Entry 2RT5 (solution NMR); this record covers chains A and B.

Chain A:
Name: Msx2-interacting protein
From: Homo sapiens
Notes: fragment: SPOC domain, residues 3496-3664
Reference sequence: Q96T58 (MINT_HUMAN); residues 3496-3664 here = UniProt positions 3496-3664
Amino-acid sequence (169 residues; each row starts with the number of its first residue):
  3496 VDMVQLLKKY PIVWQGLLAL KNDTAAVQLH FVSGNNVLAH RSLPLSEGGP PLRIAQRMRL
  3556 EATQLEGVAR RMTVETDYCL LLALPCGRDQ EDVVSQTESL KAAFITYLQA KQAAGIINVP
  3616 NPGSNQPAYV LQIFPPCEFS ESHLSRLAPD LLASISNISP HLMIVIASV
From the paper describing this entry:
  - contacts within the chain: Lys-3516/Tyr-3602, Tyr-3602/Lys-3606
  - mutagenesis - R3552K, Y3602A: decreased binding to peptide from Silencing mediator of retinoic acid and thyroid hormone receptor (chain B)
  - mutagenesis - I3549A: abolished expression
  - mutagenesis - I3611A: decreased expression
  - mutagenesis - Q3551A: unchanged binding to peptide from Silencing mediator of retinoic acid and thyroid hormone receptor (chain B)
  - mutagenesis - K3516A, R3552A: abolished signaling
  - mutagenesis - R3548A: unchanged signaling
  - mutagenesis - K3516A: unchanged localization
  - mutagenesis - I3549A, I3611A: decreased stability

Chain B:
Name: peptide from Silencing mediator of retinoic acid and thyroid hormone receptor
Reference sequence: Q9Y618 (NCOR2_HUMAN); numbering as in UniProt (aligned over 2518-2525)
Amino-acid sequence (8 residues; numbered 2518 to 2525; the number before each row is that of its first residue):
  2518 YETLSDSE
Modified / non-standard residues: Ser-2522 (phosphoserine; SEP); Ser-2524 (phosphoserine; SEP)
From the paper describing this entry:
  - post-translational modification sites: Ser-2522, Ser-2524
  - mutagenesis - T2520G: unchanged binding to Msx2-interacting protein (chain A)

Chain A / chain B interface:
Residue-residue contacts (28; chain A residue first):
  Leu-3515(A) / Leu-2521(B)
  Leu-3515(A) / Ser-2522(B)
  Lys-3516(A) / Ser-2522(B)
  Lys-3516(A) / Asp-2523(B)
  Lys-3516(A) / Ser-2524(B)
  Arg-3548(A) / Asp-2523(B)
  Arg-3548(A) / Glu-2525(B)
  Ile-3549(A) / Leu-2521(B)
  Ile-3549(A) / Ser-2522(B)
  Ile-3549(A) / Asp-2523(B)
  Ala-3550(A) / Thr-2520(B)
  Ala-3550(A) / Leu-2521(B)
  Ala-3550(A) / Asp-2523(B)
  Gln-3551(A) / Tyr-2518(B)
  Gln-3551(A) / Glu-2519(B)
  Gln-3551(A) / Leu-2521(B)
  Arg-3552(A) / Tyr-2518(B)
  Arg-3552(A) / Glu-2519(B)
  Arg-3552(A) / Thr-2520(B)
  Arg-3552(A) / Leu-2521(B)
  Arg-3552(A) / Ser-2522(B)
  Met-3553(A) / Tyr-2518(B)
  Arg-3554(A) / Glu-2519(B)
  Arg-3566(A) / Tyr-2518(B)
  Tyr-3602(A) / Leu-2521(B)
  Tyr-3602(A) / Ser-2522(B)
  Ile-3611(A) / Tyr-2518(B)
  Gln-3627(A) / Tyr-2518(B)
Other interface residues (no listed pair), chain A (15 interface residues in all): Ala-3514, Asn-3517
Interface features reported in the paper:
  - pairs named by the authors: Leu-3515(A)/Leu-2521(B) (hydrophobic contact), Lys-3516(A)/Ser-2522(B), Ile-3549(A)/Leu-2521(B) (hydrophobic contact), Gln-3551(A)/Thr-2520(B), Arg-3552(A)/Glu-2519(B) (salt bridge), Arg-3552(A)/Ser-2522(B), Met-3553(A)/Tyr-2518(B) (hydrophobic contact), Arg-3554(A)/Glu-2519(B) (salt bridge), Ile-3611(A)/Tyr-2518(B) (hydrophobic contact)
  - interface residues, chain A: Arg-3548(A)
  - hot spots on chain A (mutagenesis) - L3515A, R3552A: decreased binding to peptide from Silencing mediator of retinoic acid and thyroid hormone receptor (chain B)
  - hot spots on chain A (mutagenesis) - K3516A: decreased binding to CK2 phosphorylated SMRT peptide
  - hot spots on chain A (mutagenesis) - R3548A: decreased binding to single phosphorylated (CK1 site) SMRT
  - hot spots on chain B (mutagenesis) - Y2518A, E2519A: decreased binding to Msx2-interacting protein (chain A)

Summary:
15 residues of chain A and 8 residues of chain B are in contact. The authors report hydrophobic contacts
between Leu-3515(A) and Leu-2521(B), Ile-3549(A) and Leu-2521(B) and Met-3553(A) and Tyr-2518(B) among others;
contacts between Lys-3516(A) and Ser-2522(B), Gln-3551(A) and Thr-2520(B) and Arg-3552(A) and Ser-2522(B);
salt bridges between Arg-3552(A) and Glu-2519(B) and Arg-3554(A) and Glu-2519(B). From the paper: R3552K,
Y3602A and L3515A of chain A, among others, reduce binding to peptide from Silencing mediator of retinoic acid
and thyroid hormone receptor (chain B); the interface residue Arg-3548(A); 12 substitutions were tested in
all.
Chain A is Msx2-interacting protein (Homo sapiens) and chain B is peptide from Silencing mediator of retinoic
acid and thyroid hormone receptor; the structure, Structural insights into the recruitment of SMRT by the
co-repressor SHARP under phosphorylative regulation, was determined by solution NMR.
